Entry 6DVL (X-ray diffraction, 2.10 A resolution); this record covers chain A.

# Chain A
Molecule: Hdac6 protein
From: Danio rerio
UniProt: A7YT55 (A7YT55_DANRE); residues 440-798 here correspond to UniProt positions 288-646 (UniProt number = residue number - 152)
Chain sequence (364 residues; numbered 435 to 798; the number before each row is that of its first residue):
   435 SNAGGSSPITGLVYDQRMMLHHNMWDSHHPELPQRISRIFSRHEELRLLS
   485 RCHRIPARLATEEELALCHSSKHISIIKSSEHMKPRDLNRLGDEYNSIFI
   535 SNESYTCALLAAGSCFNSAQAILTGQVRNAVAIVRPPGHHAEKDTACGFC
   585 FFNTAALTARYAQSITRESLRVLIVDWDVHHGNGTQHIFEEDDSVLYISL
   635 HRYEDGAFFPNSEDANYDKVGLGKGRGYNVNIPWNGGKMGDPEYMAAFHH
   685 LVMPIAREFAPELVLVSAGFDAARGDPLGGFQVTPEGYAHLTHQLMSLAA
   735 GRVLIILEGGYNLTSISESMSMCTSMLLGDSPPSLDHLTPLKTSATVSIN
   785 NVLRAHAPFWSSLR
Not modelled in the structure: 435-442
Sequence notes: expression tag (435-439)
Ion coordination: K+ site 1: Asp610, Asp612, His614, Ser633, Leu634; Zn2+: Asp612, His614, Asp705 (together with HBG); K+ site 2: Phe623, Asp626, Val629, Tyr662
Residues lining bound ligands: HBG (N-[2-(cyclohexylamino)-2-oxoethyl]-N-{[4-(hydroxycarbamoyl)phenyl]methyl}-3,5-dimethylbenzamide): His463, Pro464, Ser531, His574, Gly582, Phe583, Asp612, His614, Phe643, Asn645, Asp705, Leu712, Gly743, Gly744, Tyr745
From the paper describing this entry:
  - binding site for HBG: His463, Pro464, His573, His574, Phe583, Arg601, His614, Ala641, Phe643, Leu712, Arg736, Tyr745
  - Zn2+ coordination: His614
  - catalytic residues: His573, His574 (citing earlier work)

# Overview
Ligands of chain A: compound HBG. The K+ site 1 is built by Asp610, Asp612, His614, Ser633 and Leu634. Asp612,
His614 and Asp705 coordinate Zn2+. From the paper: catalytic residues His573 and His574; a binding site for
HBG at His463, Pro464 and His573 among others.
Chain A is Hdac6 protein (Danio rerio); the structure, Crystal structure of Danio rerio histone deacetylase 6
catalytic domain 2 in complex with DDK-115, was determined by X-ray diffraction together with 6DVM, 6DVN and
6DVO from the same study.
